Entry 9FJR (electron microscopy, 3.43 A resolution); this record covers chains c and e of the 7 polymer chains in the assembly.

Chain c:
Protein: DNA-directed RNA polymerase subunit beta
From: Mycobacterium tuberculosis H37Rv
Notes: EC 2.7.7.6; engineered mutation(s): L2E3G4C5I6 -> V
Reference sequence: P9WGY9 (RPOB_MYCTU); residues 6-1178 here = UniProt positions 6-1178
Sequence (1174 residues; numbered 5 to 1178; the number before each row is that of its first residue):
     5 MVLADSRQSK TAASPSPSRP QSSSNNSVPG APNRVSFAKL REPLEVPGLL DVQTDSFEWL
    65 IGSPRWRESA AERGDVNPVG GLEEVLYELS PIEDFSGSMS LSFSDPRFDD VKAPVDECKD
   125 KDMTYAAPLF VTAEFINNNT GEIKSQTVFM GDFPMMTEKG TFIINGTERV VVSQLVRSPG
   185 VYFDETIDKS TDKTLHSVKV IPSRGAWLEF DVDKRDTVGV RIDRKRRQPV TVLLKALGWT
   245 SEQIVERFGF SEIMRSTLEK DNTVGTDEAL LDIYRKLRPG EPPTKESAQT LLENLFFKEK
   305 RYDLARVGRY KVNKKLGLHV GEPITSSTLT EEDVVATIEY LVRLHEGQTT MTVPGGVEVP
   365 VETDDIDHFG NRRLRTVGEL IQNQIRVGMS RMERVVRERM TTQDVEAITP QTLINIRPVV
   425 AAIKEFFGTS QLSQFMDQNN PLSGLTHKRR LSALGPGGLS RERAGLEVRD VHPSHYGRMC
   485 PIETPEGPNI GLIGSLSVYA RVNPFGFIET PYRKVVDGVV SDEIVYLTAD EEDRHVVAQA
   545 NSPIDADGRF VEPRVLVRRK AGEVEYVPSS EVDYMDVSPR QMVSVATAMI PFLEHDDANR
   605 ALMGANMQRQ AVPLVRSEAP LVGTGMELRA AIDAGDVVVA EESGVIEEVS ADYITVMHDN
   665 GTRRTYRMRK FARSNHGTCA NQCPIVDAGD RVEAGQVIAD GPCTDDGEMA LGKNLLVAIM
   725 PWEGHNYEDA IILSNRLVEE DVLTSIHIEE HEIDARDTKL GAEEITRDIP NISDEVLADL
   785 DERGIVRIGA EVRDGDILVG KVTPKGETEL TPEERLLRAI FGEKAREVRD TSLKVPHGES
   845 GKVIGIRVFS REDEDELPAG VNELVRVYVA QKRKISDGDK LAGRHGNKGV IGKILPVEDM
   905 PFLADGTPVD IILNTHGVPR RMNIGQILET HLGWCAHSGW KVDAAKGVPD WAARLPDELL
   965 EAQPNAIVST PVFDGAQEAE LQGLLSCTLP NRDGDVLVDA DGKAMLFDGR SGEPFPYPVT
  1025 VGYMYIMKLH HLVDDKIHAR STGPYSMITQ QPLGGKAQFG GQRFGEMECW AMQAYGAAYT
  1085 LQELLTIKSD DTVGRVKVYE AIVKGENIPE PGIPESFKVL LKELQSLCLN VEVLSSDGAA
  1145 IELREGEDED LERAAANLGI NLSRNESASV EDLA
Unresolved in the structure: 5-28, 1148-1178
Sequence notes: initiating methionine (5); conflict V6 (Ile in P9WGY9)
Swiss-Prot annotation at these positions:
  - natural variant: V423 (V423A: In strain: vr1), L436 (L436P: In strain: vr2), S437 (S437T: In strain: vr3), Q438 to D441 (sequence variant, change not given here; In strain: RJ49), Q438 (Q438L: In strain: vr4), F439 (F439V: In strain: RJ37), M440 to N443 (deletion: In strain: RJ55), D441 (D441V: In strain: vr3), L449 to K452 (sequence variant, change not given here; In strain: RJ48), H451 (H451D: In strain: vr5; H451L: In strain: SP28; H451N: In strain: vr6; H451P: In strain: vr8; H451Q: In strain: vr1; H451R: In strain: vr7), S456 (S456L: In strain: vr11 and RJ37; S456Q: In strain: vr9; S456W: In strain: vr10), L458 (L458P: In strain: vr12 and SP22)
  - mutagenesis: E138 (E138R: Weakens interaction with TRCF and CarD), I147 (I147A: Weakens interaction with TRCF and CarD), K148 (K148A: Does not affect association with TRCF, but weakens interaction with CarD), S149 (S149A: Does not affect association with TRCF, but weakens interaction with CarD)

Chain e:
Protein: DNA-directed RNA polymerase subunit omega
From: Mycobacterium tuberculosis H37Rv
Notes: EC 2.7.7.6
Reference sequence: P9WGY5 (RPOZ_MYCTU); numbering as in UniProt (aligned over 1-110)
Sequence (110 residues; numbered 1 to 110; the number before each row is that of its first residue):
     1 MSISQSDASL AAVPAVDQFD PSSGASGGYD TPLGITNPPI DELLDRVSSK YALVIYAAKR
    61 ARQINDYYNQ LGEGILEYVG PLVEPGLQEK PLSIALREIH ADLLEHTEGE
Unresolved in the structure: 1-27

Interface between chain c and chain e:
Contacting residue pairs - 9 pairs, chain c then chain e:
  Y1079(c) with Y51(e), hydrogen bond (backbone-side chain)
  G1080(c) with Y51(e)
  Y1083(c) with I55(e), hydrophobic
  G1109(c) with N65(e)
  E1110(c) with N69(e)
  N1111(c) with R62(e); N65(e), hydrogen bond; D66(e), hydrogen bond
  I1112(c) with R62(e), hydrogen bond (backbone-side chain)
Interface residues without a listed pair, chain c (8 interface residues in all): A1078

Summary:
8 residues of chain c and 6 residues of chain e are in contact; the contacts include 4 hydrogen bonds. Polar
contacts include Y1079(c)-Y51(e), N1111(c)-N65(e) and N1111(c)-D66(e). From UniProt: 4 mutagenesis sites on
chain c.
Here chain c is DNA-directed RNA polymerase subunit beta and chain e is DNA-directed RNA polymerase subunit
omega, both from Mycobacterium tuberculosis H37Rv. Entry 9FJR (Cryo-EM structure of Mycobacterium tuberculosis
sigma-B RNA polymerase bound to -10 promoter element ssDNA oligo - ...) was determined by electron microscopy
together with 9FJP and 9FJS from the same study.
